8UCO - chains a and b of the 10 polymer chains in the assembly; structure by electron microscopy, 3.25 A resolution.

== Chain a ==
Molecule: Cytochrome c oxidase subunit 1
Organism: Komagataella pastoris
UniProtKB: F2R0K8 (F2R0K8_KOMPC); residues 1-535 here = UniProt positions 1-535
Amino-acid sequence (535 residues; row label = number of the first residue in the row):
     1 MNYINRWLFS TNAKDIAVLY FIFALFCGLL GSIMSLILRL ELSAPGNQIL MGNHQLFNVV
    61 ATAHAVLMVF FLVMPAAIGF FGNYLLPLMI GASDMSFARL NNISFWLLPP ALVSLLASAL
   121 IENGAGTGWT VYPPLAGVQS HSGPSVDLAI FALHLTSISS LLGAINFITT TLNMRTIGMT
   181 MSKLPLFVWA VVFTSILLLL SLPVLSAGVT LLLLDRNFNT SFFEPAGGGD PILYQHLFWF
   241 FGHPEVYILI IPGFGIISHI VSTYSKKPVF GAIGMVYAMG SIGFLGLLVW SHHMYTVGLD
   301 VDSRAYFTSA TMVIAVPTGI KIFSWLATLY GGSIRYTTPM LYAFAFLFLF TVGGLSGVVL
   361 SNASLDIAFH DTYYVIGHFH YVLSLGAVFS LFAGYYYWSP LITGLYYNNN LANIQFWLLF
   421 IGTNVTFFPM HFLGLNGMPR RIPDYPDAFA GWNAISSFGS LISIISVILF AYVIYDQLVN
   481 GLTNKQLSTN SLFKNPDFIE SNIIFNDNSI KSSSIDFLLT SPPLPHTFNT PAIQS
Sequence notes: conflict I4 (Met in F2R0K8), I16 (Met in F2R0K8), I22 (Met in F2R0K8), 34 further conflict positions vs the reference (F2R0K8) not listed
Metal / ion sites: Cu ion: H243, H293; heme a Fe near H380 (its only coordinating residue here)
Small-molecule neighbours:
  - heme a (HEA), molecule 1: F21, L25, S35, L38, R39, F57, A61, H64, A65, M68, V69, L72, G128, W129, Y373, I376, F379, H380, L383, S384, V388, L391, F392, Y395, T426, F427, M430, R440, R441, S463, V467
  - heme a (HEA), molecule 2: W129, T130, W239, H243, V246, Y247, I250, H292, H293, I314, A315, T318, G319, I322, F323, F350, T351, G354, L355, G357, V358, L360, S361, D366, H370, V375, H378, F379, V382, L383, R440
  - phosphatidylethanolamine (PTY), molecule 1: S96, F97, A98, R99, L100, I103, L107, I158
  - phosphatidylethanolamine (PTY), molecule 2: F270, F323, A327, Y330
  - phosphatidylethanolamine (PTY), molecule 3: Y336, L341, F344, W417, F420
  - phosphatidylethanolamine (PTY), molecule 4: F432, L435, W452

== Chain b ==
Molecule: Cytochrome c oxidase subunit 2
Organism: Komagataella pastoris
Amino-acid sequence (236 residues; each row starts with the number of its first residue):
    14 DVPTPWGIFF QDSATPNMEG IIELHNNIMF YLVLILTFVS YILYTIIYNY SNATIVHKYM
    74 NHGQLIEIVW TTLPAVILLI IAFPSFILLY LCDEVISPAM TIKAIGLQWY WKYEYSDFIN
   134 DDGEIVEFES YVIPEELLED GQLRLLDVDA SVVVPVDTHI RFIVSSADVI HDFCVPALGV
   194 KVDASPGRLN QTSALIQREG VYYGQCSELC GVMHSAMPIK IEAVSLYEFI NWLDEQ
Small-molecule neighbours:
  - dinuclear copper ion (CUA): Q121, W122, H184, C219, E221, C223, H227, M230
  - heme a (HEA): I48, P87, L91
  - phosphatidylethanolamine (PTY), molecule 1: W19, I21, F22
  - phosphatidylethanolamine (PTY), molecule 2: F51, Y72, M73, G76, I79, V82, W83, L86

== Chain a / chain b interface ==
Contacting residue pairs (101):
  P45(a) with R157(b)
  H54(a) with V225(b); M226(b)
  Q55(a) with V225(b)
  N58(a) with G224(b)
  Y132(a) with E221(b)
  P134(a) with V182(b); I183(b), hydrophobic
  L135(a) with C223(b)
  P225(a) with P199(b), hydrophobic
  P231(a) with P199(b)
  I232(a) with R201(b)
  K266(a) with V69(b)
  K267(a) with H70(b), hydrogen bond (side chain-backbone); M73(b), hydrogen bond (side chain-backbone); N74(b), hydrogen bond
  P268(a) with N74(b)
  F270(a) with M73(b); N74(b); H75(b); G76(b); W83(b), hydrophobic
  G271(a) with N74(b)
  T296(a) with D196(b), hydrogen bond
  V297(a) with D196(b), hydrogen bond (backbone-side chain); R201(b), hydrogen bond (backbone-side chain); N203(b)
  V301(a) with Y103(b), hydrogen bond (backbone-side chain)
  D302(a) with Y103(b), hydrogen bond
  T308(a) with F99(b)
  M312(a) with L91(b)
  I320(a) with W83(b); T84(b)
  F323(a) with W83(b), hydrophobic
  L326(a) with I55(b), hydrophobic; L56(b), hydrophobic; I59(b)
  L329(a) with I59(b)
  Y330(a) with Y63(b)
  G331(a) with Y63(b); I68(b); H70(b)
  G332(a) with Y63(b)
  S333(a) with A66(b); V69(b)
  I334(a) with I59(b), hydrophobic; Y63(b), hydrogen bond (backbone-backbone); S64(b); N65(b), hydrogen bond (backbone-backbone)
  Y336(a) with I60(b); S64(b)
  F348(a) with L49(b), hydrophobic; S53(b)
  V352(a) with L49(b), hydrophobic
  L355(a) with L45(b)
  V359(a) with I41(b), hydrophobic; L45(b), hydrophobic
  N362(a) with I41(b); S98(b), hydrogen bond
  S364(a) with I34(b); S98(b); L101(b); L102(b)
  L365(a) with I34(b); H38(b)
  I367(a) with G192(b); K194(b)
  F369(a) with F23(b), hydrophobic
  H370(a) with K194(b), hydrogen bond (backbone-side chain); E221(b)
  D371(a) with D185(b); S220(b); E221(b)
  F432(a) with G20(b); I21(b)
  L435(a) with I21(b); F23(b), hydrophobic
  N436(a) with P16(b); T17(b), hydrogen bond (side chain-backbone); F22(b); Q24(b), hydrogen bond (backbone-side chain)
  P439(a) with Q218(b); C219(b)
  R440(a) with H227(b), hydrogen bond (backbone-side chain)
  R441(a) with L222(b); H227(b)
  I442(a) with H227(b)
  D444(a) with R157(b), salt bridge; S228(b)
  Y445(a) with R157(b), hydrogen bond (backbone-side chain)
  P446(a) with R157(b); L159(b), hydrophobic
  D447(a) with R157(b), salt bridge
  A448(a) with P16(b); T17(b); P18(b)
  F449(a) with P16(b), hydrophobic
  G451(a) with W19(b)
  W452(a) with W19(b); G20(b), hydrogen bond (side chain-backbone)
  F498(a) with T67(b)
Also at the interface, not in a pair above, chain a (76 interface residues in all): G46, G126, Q235, G298, R304, A305, V313, V316, S324, A327, R335, F344, T351, V358, A363, A368, G437, P443
Also at the interface, not in a pair above, chain b (69 interface residues in all): L37, V52, K71, E80, A95, L158, V195, G200

== Overview ==
The interface between chain a and chain b involves 76 residues on one side and 69 on the other, with 17
hydrogen bonds and 2 salt bridges. Among the polar pairs are D444(a)-R157(b), D447(a)-R157(b) and
K267(a)-H70(b).
Chain a is Cytochrome c oxidase subunit 1 and chain b is Cytochrome c oxidase subunit 2, both from
Komagataella pastoris; the structure, CryoEM structure of Komagataella pastoris Cytochrome c oxidase (9
subunits) in complex with human VMAT2 and ..., was determined by electron microscopy.
